PDB entry 9D5A | electron microscopy, 2.73 A resolution | chain A

[Chain A]
Molecule: Multi-ubiquitin domain-containing protein
Source organism: Citrobacter sp. RHBSTW-00271
Sequence (247 residues; row label = number of the first residue in the row; numbers below 1 keep their minus sign (Met-17 is residue -17)):
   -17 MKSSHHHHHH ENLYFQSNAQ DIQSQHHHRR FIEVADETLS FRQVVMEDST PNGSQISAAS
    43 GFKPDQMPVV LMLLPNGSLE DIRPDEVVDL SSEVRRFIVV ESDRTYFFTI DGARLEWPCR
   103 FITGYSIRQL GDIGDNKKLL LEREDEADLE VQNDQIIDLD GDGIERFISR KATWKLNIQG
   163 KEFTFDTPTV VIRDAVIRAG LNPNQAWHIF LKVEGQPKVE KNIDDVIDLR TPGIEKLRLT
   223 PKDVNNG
Disordered / not traced: -17 to 11, 224-229
Bound ions: Ca2+ site 1: Asp30, Thr32; Ca2+ site 2: Glu62, Asp63, Glu68; Ca2+ site 3: Arg125, Asp130; Ca2+ site 4: Leu141, Gly143, Gly145, Glu147; Ca2+ site 5: Leu211, Thr213, Gly215, Glu217
What the authors report for this chain:
  - mutagenesis - E62A/E68A/D85A/E147A: abolished binding to Ca2+

[Overview]
Asp30 and Thr32 coordinate Ca2+ site 1. Glu62, Asp63 and Glu68 form the Ca2+ site 2. From the paper:
E62A/E68A/D85A/E147A abolish binding to Ca2+.
Chain A is Multi-ubiquitin domain-containing protein (Citrobacter sp. RHBSTW-00271); the structure, Structure
of Citrobacter multi-ubiquitin protein, local refinement of one full-length protomer, was determined by
electron microscopy (same publication as 8U38, 9CD2, 9D59 and 9D5B).
